4LZW - chains C and D of the 6 polymer chains in the assembly; structure by X-ray diffraction, 1.29 A resolution.

Chain C (and D):
Name: Uridine phosphorylase
Source organism: Vibrio cholerae
Notes: EC 2.4.2.3; chain D of this document is another copy of the same molecule, construct and numbering; everything in this record applies to it too
UniProt: Q9K4U1 (Q9K4U1_VIBCL); residues 1-253 here = UniProt positions 1-253
Sequence (253 residues; numbered 1 to 253; the number before each row is that of its first residue):
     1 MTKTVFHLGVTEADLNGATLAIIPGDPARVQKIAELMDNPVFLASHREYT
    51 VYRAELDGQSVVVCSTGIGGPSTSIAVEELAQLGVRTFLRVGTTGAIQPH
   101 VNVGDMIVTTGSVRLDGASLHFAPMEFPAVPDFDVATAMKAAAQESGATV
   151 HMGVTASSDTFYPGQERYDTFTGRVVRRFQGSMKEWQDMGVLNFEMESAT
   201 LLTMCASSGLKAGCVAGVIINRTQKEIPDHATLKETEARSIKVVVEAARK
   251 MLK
Unresolved in the structure: 1-2
Metal / ion sites: Na+: Glu48, Ile68, Ser72 (shared with Glu48(D), Ile68(D), Ser72(D) of chain D); Mg2+ near Asn102 (its only coordinating residue here)
Small-molecule neighbours: thymidine (THM): Ile68, Thr93, Thr94, Gly95, Phe161, Gln165, Arg167, Phe194, Glu195, Met196, Glu197, Ile220

Chain C / chain D interface:
Residue-residue contacts (107):
  Phe6(C) - Phe161(D)  hydrophobic
  Phe6(C) - Tyr162(D)
  His7(C) - Ile68(D)
  His7(C) - Phe161(D)
  Gly25(C) - Arg47(D)
  Asp26(C) - Arg47(D)
  Pro27(C) - Arg47(D)
  Arg47(C) - Gly25(D)
  Arg47(C) - Asp26(D)
  Arg47(C) - Pro27(D)
  Arg47(C) - Ile68(D)
  Glu48(C) - Glu48(D)
  Glu48(C) - Gly67(D)
  Glu48(C) - Ile68(D)  hydrogen bond (side chain-backbone)
  Tyr49(C) - Ile68(D)
  Gly67(C) - Glu48(D)
  Ile68(C) - His7(D)
  Ile68(C) - Arg47(D)
  Ile68(C) - Glu48(D)  hydrogen bond (backbone-side chain)
  Ile68(C) - Tyr49(D)
  Ile68(C) - Ser72(D)
  Ile68(C) - Ile75(D)  hydrophobic
  Gly69(C) - Pro71(D)
  Pro71(C) - Gly69(D)
  Pro71(C) - Pro71(D)
  Pro71(C) - Asp159(D)
  Pro71(C) - Met196(D)  hydrophobic
  Ser72(C) - Ile68(D)
  Ser74(C) - Asp159(D)
  Ser74(C) - Thr160(D)
  Ile75(C) - Ile68(D)  hydrophobic
  Ile75(C) - Phe161(D)  hydrophobic
  Glu78(C) - Tyr162(D)
  Glu78(C) - Thr170(D)
  Glu78(C) - Phe171(D)  hydrogen bond (side chain-backbone)
  Glu79(C) - Tyr162(D)  hydrogen bond
  Ala81(C) - Phe171(D)  hydrophobic
  Gln82(C) - Tyr162(D)
  Gln82(C) - Asp169(D)
  Gln82(C) - Thr170(D)
  Arg86(C) - Phe171(D)
  Thr93(C) - Arg47(D)
  Leu115(C) - His121(D)  hydrogen bond (backbone-side chain)
  Gly117(C) - Gly117(D)
  Gly117(C) - Asp159(D)  hydrogen bond (backbone-side chain)
  Ala118(C) - Asp159(D)  hydrogen bond (backbone-side chain)
  Ala118(C) - Thr160(D)
  Leu120(C) - Val176(D)
  Leu120(C) - Arg178(D)
  His121(C) - Leu115(D)  hydrogen bond (side chain-backbone)
  His121(C) - Ser158(D)
  His121(C) - Asp159(D)
  His121(C) - Thr160(D)  hydrogen bond
  His121(C) - Pro163(D)
  His121(C) - Gly164(D)
  His121(C) - Val176(D)
  His121(C) - Arg178(D)
  His121(C) - Phe179(D)
  Phe122(C) - Thr160(D)
  Phe122(C) - Pro163(D)  hydrophobic
  Phe122(C) - Arg174(D)  hydrogen bond (backbone-side chain)
  Phe122(C) - Val176(D)
  Ser158(C) - His121(D)
  Asp159(C) - Pro71(D)
  Asp159(C) - Ser74(D)
  Asp159(C) - Gly117(D)  hydrogen bond (side chain-backbone)
  Asp159(C) - Ala118(D)  hydrogen bond (side chain-backbone)
  Asp159(C) - His121(D)
  Asp159(C) - Asp159(D)
  Thr160(C) - Ser74(D)
  Thr160(C) - His121(D)  hydrogen bond
  Thr160(C) - Phe122(D)
  Phe161(C) - Phe6(D)  hydrophobic
  Phe161(C) - His7(D)
  Phe161(C) - Ile75(D)  hydrophobic
  Tyr162(C) - Phe6(D)
  Tyr162(C) - Glu78(D)
  Tyr162(C) - Glu79(D)  hydrogen bond
  Tyr162(C) - Gln82(D)
  Pro163(C) - His121(D)
  Pro163(C) - Phe122(D)  hydrophobic
  Gly164(C) - His121(D)
  Asp169(C) - Gln82(D)
  Thr170(C) - Glu78(D)
  Thr170(C) - Gln82(D)
  Phe171(C) - Glu78(D)  hydrogen bond (backbone-side chain)
  Phe171(C) - Ala81(D)  hydrophobic
  Phe171(C) - Arg86(D)
  Phe171(C) - Ser208(D)
  Phe171(C) - Leu210(D)  hydrophobic
  Thr172(C) - Ser208(D)
  Arg174(C) - Ser207(D)  hydrogen bond (side chain-backbone)
  Arg174(C) - Ser208(D)
  Val176(C) - Leu120(D)
  Val176(C) - His121(D)
  Val176(C) - Phe122(D)
  Val176(C) - Ala123(D)  hydrophobic
  Arg178(C) - Leu120(D)
  Arg178(C) - His121(D)
  Phe179(C) - His121(D)
  Met196(C) - Pro71(D)  hydrophobic
  Ser207(C) - Arg174(D)  hydrogen bond (backbone-side chain)
  Ser208(C) - Phe171(D)
  Ser208(C) - Thr172(D)
  Ser208(C) - Arg174(D)
  Leu210(C) - Phe171(D)  hydrophobic
  Glu226(C) - Phe6(D)
Interface residues without a listed pair, chain C (52 interface residues in all): His46, Gly70, Asp116, Ala123, Pro124
Interface residues without a listed pair, chain D (52 interface residues in all): His46, Gly70, Thr93, Asp116, Pro124, Glu226

Summary:
The chain C/chain D interface involves 52 residues from each chain; the contacts include 17 hydrogen bonds.
Polar pairs include Glu48(C)-Ile68(D), Glu78(C)-Phe171(D) and Glu79(C)-Tyr162(D). Ligands of chain C:
thymidine. The Na+ site is built by Glu48(C), Ile68(C) and Ser72(C).
Both chains are Uridine phosphorylase (Vibrio cholerae). Entry 4LZW (X-ray structure uridine phosphorylase
from Vibrio cholerae in complex with thymidine at 1.29 A resolution) was determined by X-ray diffraction,
deposited together with 5C80, 4OEH, 4OGL and 4IP0.
